PDB entry 6CM9 | electron microscopy, 3.73 A resolution | chains B and G of the 9 polymer chains in the assembly

== Chain B ==
Name: AP-1 complex subunit beta-1
Organism: Homo sapiens
Reference sequence: Q10567 (AP1B1_HUMAN); residues 1-584 here = UniProt positions 1-584
Sequence (586 residues; numbered -1 to 584; the number before each row is that of its first residue; numbers below 1 keep their minus sign (Gly-1 is residue -1)):
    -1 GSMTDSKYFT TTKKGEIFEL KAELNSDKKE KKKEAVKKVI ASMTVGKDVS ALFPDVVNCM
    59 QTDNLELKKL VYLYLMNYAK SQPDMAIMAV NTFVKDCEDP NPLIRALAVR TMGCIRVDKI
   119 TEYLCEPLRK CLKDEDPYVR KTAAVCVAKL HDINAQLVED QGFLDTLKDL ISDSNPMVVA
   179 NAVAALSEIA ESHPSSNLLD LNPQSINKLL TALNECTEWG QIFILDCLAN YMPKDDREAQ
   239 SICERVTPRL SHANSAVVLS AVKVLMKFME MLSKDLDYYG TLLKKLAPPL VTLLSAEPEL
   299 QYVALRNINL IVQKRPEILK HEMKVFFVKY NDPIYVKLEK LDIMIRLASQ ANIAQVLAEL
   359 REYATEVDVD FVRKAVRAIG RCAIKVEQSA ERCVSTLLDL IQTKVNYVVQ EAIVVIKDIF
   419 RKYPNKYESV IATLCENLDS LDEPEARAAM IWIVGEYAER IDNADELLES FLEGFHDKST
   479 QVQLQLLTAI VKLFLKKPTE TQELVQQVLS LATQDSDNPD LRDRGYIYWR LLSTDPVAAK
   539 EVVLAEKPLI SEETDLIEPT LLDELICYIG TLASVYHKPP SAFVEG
Unresolved in the structure: -1 to 13, 584
Differences from the reference sequence: expression tag (-1 to 0); engineered mutation Arg359 (Lys in Q10567), Lys476 (Glu in Q10567)
Curated features (UniProtKB/Swiss-Prot):
  - modified residue: Lys318 (N6-acetyllysine), Tyr574 (3'-nitrotyrosine)
  - natural variant: Cys144 (C144R: In KIDAR)

== Chain G ==
Name: AP-1 complex subunit gamma-1
Organism: Mus musculus
Reference sequence: P22892 (AP1G1_MOUSE); residue numbers follow UniProt; this construct covers 1-595
Sequence (601 residues; row label = number of the first residue in the row):
     1 MPAPIRLREL IRTIRTARTQ AEEREMIQKE CAAIRSSFRE EDNTYRCRNV AKLLYMHMLG
    61 YPAHFGQLEC LKLIASQKFT DKRIGYLGAM LLLDERQDVH LLMTNCIKND LNHSTQFVQG
   121 LALCTLGCMG SSEMCRDLAG EVEKLLKTSN SYLRKKAALC AVHVIRKVPE LMEMFLPATK
   181 NLLNEKNHGV LHTSVVLLTE MCERSPDMLA HFRKLVPQLV RILKNLIMSG YSPEHDVSGI
   241 SDPFLQVRIL RLLRILGRND DDSSEAMNDI LAQVATNTET SKNVGNAILY ETVLTIMDIK
   301 SESGLRVLAI NILGRFLLNN DKNIRYVALT SLLKTVQTDH NAVQRHRSTI VDCLKDLDVS
   361 IKRRAMELSF ALVNGNNIRG MMKELLYFLD SCEPEFKADC ASGIFLAAEK YAPSKRWHID
   421 TIMRVLTTAG SYVRDDAVPN LIQLITNSVE MHAYTVQRLY KAILGDYSQQ PLVQVAAWCI
   481 GEYGDLLVSG QCEEEEPIQV TEDEVLDILE SVLISNMSTS VTRGYALTAI MKLSTRFTCT
   541 VNRIKKVVSI YGSSIDVELQ QRAVEYNALF KKYDHMRSAL LERMPVMEKV TTNGPENLYF
   601 Q
Unresolved in the structure: 1-3, 589-601
Differences from the reference sequence: expression tag (596-601)

== How chain B and chain G interact ==
Residue-residue contacts (62; chain B residue first):
  Lys415(B) with Val557(G)
  Arg419(B) with Ser554(G), hydrogen bond (side chain-backbone); Ile555(G), hydrogen bond (side chain-backbone); Asp556(G); Val557(G); Gln560(G)
  Trp450(B) with Val557(G); Gln561(G)
  Thr478(B) with Val521(G)
  Leu482(B) with Glu558(G); Arg562(G)
  Gln483(B) with Glu558(G)
  Thr486(B) with Gln561(G)
  Lys490(B) with Gln561(G); Glu565(G), salt bridge
  Gln512(B) with Met587(G)
  Asp515(B) with Pro439(G)
  Asn516(B) with Tyr525(G)
  Pro517(B) with Ile442(G), hydrophobic; Trp478(G); Tyr525(G)
  Asp518(B) with Gly524(G); Tyr525(G); Thr528(G), hydrogen bond; Arg562(G), salt bridge
  Arg520(B) with Gln443(G); Pro585(G), hydrogen bond (side chain-backbone); Met587(G)
  Asp521(B) with Trp478(G), hydrogen bond; Thr528(G); Lys532(G), salt bridge; Met584(G)
  Arg522(B) with Arg562(G); Glu565(G), salt bridge; Tyr566(G)
  Tyr524(B) with Met584(G), hydrophobic; Pro585(G)
  Ile525(B) with Tyr566(G)
  Tyr526(B) with Glu565(G), hydrogen bond
  Arg528(B) with Leu580(G), hydrogen bond (side chain-backbone); Leu581(G); Glu582(G), hydrogen bond (side chain-backbone); Arg583(G)
  Thr532(B) with Met576(G)
  Asp533(B) with Met576(G)
  Ala536(B) with Tyr573(G)
  Glu539(B) with Ala568(G); Lys572(G), salt bridge
  Val540(B) with Glu565(G); Ala568(G); Leu569(G), hydrophobic; Tyr573(G), hydrophobic
  Val541(B) with Glu565(G)
  Lys545(B) with Gln560(G); Gln561(G); Val564(G)
  Pro546(B) with Val564(G)
  Leu547(B) with Ser553(G)
  Ile548(B) with Ser554(G)
  Ser549(B) with Ser553(G), hydrogen bond (side chain-backbone); Ile555(G)
  Glu551(B) with Ile555(G)
Other interface residues (no listed pair), chain B (36 interface residues in all): Glu454, Ser514, Ala543, Glu550
Other interface residues (no listed pair), chain G (37 interface residues in all): Asn440, Glu482, Gly552, Val586

== In short ==
Chain B and chain G form an interface of 36 and 37 residues respectively, with 9 hydrogen bonds and 5 salt
bridges. Polar pairs include Lys490(B)-Glu565(G), Asp518(B)-Arg562(G) and Asp521(B)-Lys532(G).
Chain B is AP-1 complex subunit beta-1 (Homo sapiens) and chain G is AP-1 complex subunit gamma-1 (Mus
musculus); the structure, Structure of the cargo bound AP-1:Arf1:tetherin-Nef closed trimer monomeric subunit,
was determined by electron microscopy, deposited together with 6D83, 6D84, 6DFF and 6CRI.
